8DZS - chains B and E of the 5 polymer chains in the assembly; structure by electron microscopy, 2.65 A resolution.

# Chain B
Molecule: Guanine nucleotide-binding protein G(z) subunit alpha
Source organism: Homo sapiens
Reference sequence: P19086 (GNAZ_HUMAN); residue numbers follow UniProt; this construct covers 30-233, 240-355
Chain sequence (349 residues; numbered 1 to 355; 6 numbers in that range are skipped by the numbering (no residue carries them; nothing is unmodelled there); the number before each row is that of its first residue):
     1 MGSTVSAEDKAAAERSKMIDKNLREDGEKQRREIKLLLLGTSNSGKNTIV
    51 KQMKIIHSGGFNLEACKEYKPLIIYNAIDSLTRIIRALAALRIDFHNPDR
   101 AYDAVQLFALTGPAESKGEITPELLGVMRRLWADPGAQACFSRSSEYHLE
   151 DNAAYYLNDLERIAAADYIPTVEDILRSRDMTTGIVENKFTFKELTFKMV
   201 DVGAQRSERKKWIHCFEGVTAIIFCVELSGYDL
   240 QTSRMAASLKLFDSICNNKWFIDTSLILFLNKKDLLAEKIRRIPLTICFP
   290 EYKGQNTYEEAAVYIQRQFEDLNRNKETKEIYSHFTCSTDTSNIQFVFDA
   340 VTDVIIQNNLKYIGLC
Unresolved in the structure: 1-4, 55-182, 280-283, 287-288
Differences from the reference sequence: initiating methionine (1); expression tag (2-29); conflict Asn47 (Ser in P19086), Ala204 (Gly in P19086), Ala246 (Glu in P19086), Lys249 (Arg in P19086), Lys258 (Asn in P19086), Asp262 (Asn in P19086), Ser327 (Ala in P19086)
Swiss-Prot annotation at these positions:
  - region: Lys35 to Lys46, Thr48 (G1 motif), Asp174 to Thr182 (G2 motif), Phe197 to Gly203, Gln205, Arg206 (G3 motif), Ile266 to Asp273 (G4 motif), Thr325, Cys326, Thr328 to Thr330 (G5 motif)
  - binding site (GTP): Leu176 to Thr182, Asp201 to Gly203, Gln205, Asn270 to Asp273
  - binding site (Mg(2+)): Thr182
  - modified residue: Arg179 (ADP-ribosylarginine)
What the authors report for this chain:
  - mutagenesis - I352A: decreased signaling with Kappa-type opioid receptor

# Chain E
Molecule: ScFv16 protein
Source organism: Mus musculus
Notes: antibody fragment or engineered binder
Chain sequence (251 residues; row label = number of the first residue in the row; note: 3 numbers in that range are skipped by the numbering (no residue carries them; nothing is unmodelled there); a row labelled like 120A-120O holds insertion residues (120A, then the next letters in order)):
     1 DVQLVESGGGLVQPGGSRKLSCSASGFAFSSFGMHWVRQAPEKGLEWVAY
    51 ISSGSGTIYYADTVKGRFTISRDDPKNTLFLQMTSLRSEDTAMYYCVRSI
   101 YYYGSSPFDFWGQGTTLTVS
120A-120O SGGGGSGGGGSGGGG
   124 SDIVMTQATSSVPVTPGESVSISCRSSKSLLHSNGNTYLYWFLQRPGQSP
   174 QLLIYRMSNLASGVPDRFSGSGSGTAFTLTISRLEAEDVGVYYCMQHLEY
   224 PLTFGAGTKLELKAAA
Unresolved in the structure: 1, 120A-120O, 138, 236-239
Cystine bridges: Cys147-Cys217

# Chain B / chain E interface
Pairs across the interface (22; chain B residue first):
  Ser6(B) with His155(E); Asn157(E); Tyr161(E), hydrogen bond
  Ala7(B) with His220(E); Leu221(E)
  Glu8(B) with Tyr101(E); Pro107(E); Tyr161(E); Tyr163(E), hydrogen bond; Arg179(E), salt bridge; His220(E), salt bridge
  Asp9(B) with Asn157(E), hydrogen bond
  Ala11(B) with Tyr101(E), hydrophobic
  Ala12(B) with Tyr101(E)
  Glu14(B) with Ser52(E), hydrogen bond; Ser53(E); Gly56(E); Thr57(E), hydrogen bond
  Arg15(B) with Ile100(E); Tyr102(E)
  Met18(B) with Ser53(E); Gly54(E)
Also at the interface, not in a pair above, chain B (10 interface residues in all): Val5
Also at the interface, not in a pair above, chain E (18 interface residues in all): Tyr50, Tyr223

# In short
The interface between chain B and chain E involves 10 residues on one side and 18 on the other, with 5
hydrogen bonds and 2 salt bridges. Polar contacts include Glu8(B)-Arg179(E), Glu8(B)-His220(E) and
Ser6(B)-Tyr161(E). The paper reports that I352A of chain B reduces signaling with Kappa-type opioid receptor.
Chain B is Guanine nucleotide-binding protein G(z) subunit alpha (Homo sapiens) and chain E is ScFv16 protein
(Mus musculus); the structure, GR89,696 bound Kappa Opioid Receptor in complex with Gz, was determined by
electron microscopy together with 8DZP, 8DZQ and 8DZR from the same study.
